6LDI - chains D and 2 of the 11 polymer chains in the assembly; structure by electron microscopy, 3.69 A resolution.

[Chain D]
Molecule: DNA-directed RNA polymerase subunit beta'
From: Escherichia coli (strain K12)
Notes: EC 2.7.7.6
Reference sequence: P0A8T7 (RPOC_ECOLI); residue numbers follow UniProt; this construct covers 1-1407
Amino-acid sequence (1416 residues; row label = number of the first residue in the row):
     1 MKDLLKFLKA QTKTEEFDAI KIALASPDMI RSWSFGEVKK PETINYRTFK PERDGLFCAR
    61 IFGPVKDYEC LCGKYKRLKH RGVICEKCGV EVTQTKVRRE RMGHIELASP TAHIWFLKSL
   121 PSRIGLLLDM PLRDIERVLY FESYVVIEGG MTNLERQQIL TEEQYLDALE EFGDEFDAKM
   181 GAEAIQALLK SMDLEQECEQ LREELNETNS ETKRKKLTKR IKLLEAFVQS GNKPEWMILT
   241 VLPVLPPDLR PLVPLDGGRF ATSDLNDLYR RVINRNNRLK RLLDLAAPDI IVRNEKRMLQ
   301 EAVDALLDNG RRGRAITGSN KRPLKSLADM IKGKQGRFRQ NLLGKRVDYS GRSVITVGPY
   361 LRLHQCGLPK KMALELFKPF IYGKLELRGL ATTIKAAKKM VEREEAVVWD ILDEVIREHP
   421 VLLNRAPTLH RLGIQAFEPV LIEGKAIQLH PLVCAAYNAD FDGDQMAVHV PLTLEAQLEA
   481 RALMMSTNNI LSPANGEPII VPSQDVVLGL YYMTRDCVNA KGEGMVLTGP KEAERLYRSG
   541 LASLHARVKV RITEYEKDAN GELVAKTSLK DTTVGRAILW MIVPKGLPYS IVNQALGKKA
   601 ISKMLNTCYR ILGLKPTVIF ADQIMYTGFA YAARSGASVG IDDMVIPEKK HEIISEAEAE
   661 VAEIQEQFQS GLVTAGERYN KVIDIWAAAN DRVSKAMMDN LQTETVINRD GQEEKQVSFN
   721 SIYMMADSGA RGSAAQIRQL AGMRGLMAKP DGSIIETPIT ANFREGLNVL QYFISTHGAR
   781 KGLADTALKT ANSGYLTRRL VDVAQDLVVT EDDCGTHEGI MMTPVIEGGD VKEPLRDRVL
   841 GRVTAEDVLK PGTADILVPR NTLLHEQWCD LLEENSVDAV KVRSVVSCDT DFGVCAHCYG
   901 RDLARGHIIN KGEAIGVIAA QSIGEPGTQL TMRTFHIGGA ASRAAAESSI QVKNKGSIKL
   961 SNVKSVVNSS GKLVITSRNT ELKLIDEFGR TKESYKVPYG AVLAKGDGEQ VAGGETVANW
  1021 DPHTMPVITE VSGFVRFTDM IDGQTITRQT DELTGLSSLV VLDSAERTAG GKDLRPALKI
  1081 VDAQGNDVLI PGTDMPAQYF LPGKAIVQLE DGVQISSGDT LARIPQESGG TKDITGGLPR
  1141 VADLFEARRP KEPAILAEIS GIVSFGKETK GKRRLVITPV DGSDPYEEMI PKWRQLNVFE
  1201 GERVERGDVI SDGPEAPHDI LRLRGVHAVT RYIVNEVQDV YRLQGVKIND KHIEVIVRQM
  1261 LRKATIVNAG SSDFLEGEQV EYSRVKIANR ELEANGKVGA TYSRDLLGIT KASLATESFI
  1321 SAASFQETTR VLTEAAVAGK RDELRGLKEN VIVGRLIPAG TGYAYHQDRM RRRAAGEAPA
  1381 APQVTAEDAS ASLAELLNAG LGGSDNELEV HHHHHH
Disordered / not traced: 1-16, 932-947, 1127-1136, 1374-1416
Sequence notes: expression tag (1408-1416)
Bound ions: Zn2+ site 1: Cys70, Cys72, Cys85, Cys88; Mg2+: Asp460, Asp462, Asp464 (shared with 1 residue of chain 3); Zn2+ site 2: Cys814, Cys888, Cys895, Cys898
UniProt features mapped onto this chain:
  - binding site (Zn(2+)): Cys70, Cys72, Cys85, Cys88, Cys814, Cys888, Cys895, Cys898
  - binding site (Mg(2+)): Asp460, Asp462, Asp464
  - modified residue: Lys983 (N6-acetyllysine)
  - mutagenesis: Gln504 (Q504P: Resistant to antibiotics salinamide A and B), Asn690 (N690D: Resistant to antibiotics salinamide A and B), Met697 (M697V: Resistant to antibiotics salinamide A and B), Ala735 (A735T: Resistant to antibiotics salinamide A and B), Arg738 (R738C/H/P/S: Resistant to antibiotics salinamide A and B), Ala748 (A748E: Resistant to antibiotics salinamide A and B), Pro758 (P758S/T: Resistant to antibiotics salinamide A and B), Phe763 (F763C: Resistant to antibiotics salinamide A and B), Ser775 (S775A: Resistant to antibiotics salinamide A and B), Ala779 (A779T/V: Resistant to antibiotics salinamide A and B), Arg780 (R780C: Resistant to antibiotics salinamide A and B), Gly782 (G782A/C: Resistant to antibiotics salinamide A and B), 1 further mutagenesis entry in UniProt

[Chain 2]
Molecule: 50-nt DNA strand
Sequence (50 nucleotides; numbered 2 to 51; the number before each row is that of its first residue):
     2 GCATCCGTGA GTCGAGGGTA ATAAAACCTT CCAGCAAGGG GAAGGTCAAG

[Interface between chain D and chain 2]
Pairs across the interface (15):
  Arg311(D) with DT9(2), salt bridge to the phosphate
  Asn320(D) with DA21(2), hydrogen bond to the base
  Lys334(D) with DG12(2), salt bridge to the phosphate; DT13(2), salt bridge to the phosphate
  Arg339(D) with DA11(2), phosphate contact
  Arg346(D) with DG15(2), salt bridge to the phosphate
  Arg352(D) with DC14(2), sugar contact; DG15(2), sugar contact
  Ala426(D) with DC14(2), sugar contact
  Pro427(D) with DT13(2), base contact
  Thr790(D) with DG12(2), base contact
  Ala791(D) with DG12(2), sugar contact
  Tyr795(D) with DA11(2), sugar contact
  Gln1326(D) with DG10(2), hydrogen bond to the sugar
  Glu1327(D) with DG10(2), hydrogen bond to the phosphate
Other interface residues (no listed pair), chain D (17 interface residues in all): Leu120, Arg259, Ser319, Gly794
Other interface residues (no listed pair), chain 2 (10 interface residues in all): DG8, DA22

[Overview]
Chain D and chain 2 form an interface of 17 and 10 residues respectively, with 3 hydrogen bonds and 4 salt
bridges. Polar contacts include Asn320(D)-DA21(2), Gln1326(D)-DG10(2) and Glu1327(D)-DG10(2).
Here chain D is DNA-directed RNA polymerase subunit beta' (Escherichia coli (strain K12)) and chain 2 is a
50-nt DNA strand. Entry 6LDI (The cryo-EM structure of E. coli CueR transcription activation complex) was
determined by electron microscopy together with 7C17 from the same study.
